PDB entry 2FEN | X-ray diffraction, 2.60 A resolution | chains A and C of the 4 polymer chains in the assembly

Chain A (and C):
Protein: 3-carboxy-cis, cis-muconate lactonizing enzyme
Organism: Agrobacterium tumefaciens
Notes: chain C of this document is another copy of the same molecule, construct and numbering; everything in this record applies to it too
Reference sequence: Q2HNZ1 (Q2HNZ1_9RHIZ); residues 1-353 here = UniProt positions 1-353
Chain sequence (359 residues; row label = number of the first residue in the row):
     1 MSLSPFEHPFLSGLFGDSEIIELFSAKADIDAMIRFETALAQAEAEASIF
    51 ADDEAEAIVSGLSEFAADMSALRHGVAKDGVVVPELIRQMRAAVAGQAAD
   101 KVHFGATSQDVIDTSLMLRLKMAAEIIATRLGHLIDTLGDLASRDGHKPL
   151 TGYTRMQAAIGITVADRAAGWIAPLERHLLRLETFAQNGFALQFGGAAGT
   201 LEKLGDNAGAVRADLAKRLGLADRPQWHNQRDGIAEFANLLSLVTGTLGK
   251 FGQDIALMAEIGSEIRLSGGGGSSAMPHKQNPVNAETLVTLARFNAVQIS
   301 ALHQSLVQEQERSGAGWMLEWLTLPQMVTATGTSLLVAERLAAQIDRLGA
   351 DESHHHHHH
Disordered / not traced: 1, 272-278, 351-359 (chain C: 1, 269-280, 352-359)

How chain A and chain C interact:
Residue-residue contacts - 31 pairs, chain A then chain C:
  Y153(A) - E260(C)
  R155(A) - P282(C)
  R155(A) - E286(C)  salt bridge
  M156(A) - A256(C)  hydrophobic
  M156(A) - L257(C)  hydrophobic
  M156(A) - E260(C)
  Q157(A) - A259(C)  hydrogen bond (side chain-backbone)
  Q157(A) - E260(C)
  Q157(A) - N281(C)
  Q157(A) - P282(C)
  A256(A) - M156(C)
  L257(A) - M156(C)  hydrophobic
  L257(A) - L257(C)  hydrophobic
  A259(A) - Q157(C)  hydrogen bond (backbone-side chain)
  E260(A) - Y153(C)
  E260(A) - M156(C)
  E260(A) - Q157(C)
  E260(A) - L257(C)
  E260(A) - I261(C)
  I261(A) - E260(C)
  K279(A) - Q157(C)
  Q280(A) - Q157(C)
  N281(A) - T154(C)
  N281(A) - R155(C)
  N281(A) - Q157(C)
  P282(A) - R155(C)
  P282(A) - Q157(C)
  E286(A) - R155(C)  salt bridge
  E286(A) - M156(C)
  R293(A) - R293(C)
  Q304(A) - Q304(C)
Interface residues without a listed pair, chain A (17 interface residues in all): V283
Interface residues without a listed pair, chain C (17 interface residues in all): Q253, V283

Summary:
The chain A/chain C interface involves 17 residues from each chain, with 2 hydrogen bonds and 2 salt bridges.
Polar contacts include R155(A)-E286(C) and Q157(A)-A259(C).
Chain A and chain C are both 3-carboxy-cis, cis-muconate lactonizing enzyme (Agrobacterium tumefaciens); the
structure, 3-carboxy-cis,cis-muconate lactonizing enzyme from Agrobacterium radiobacter S2, was determined by
X-ray diffraction.
